6L4T - chains 7 and 8 of the 10 polymer chains in the assembly; structure by electron microscopy, 2.60 A resolution.

== Chain 7 ==
Molecule: Fucoxanthin chlorophyll a/c-binding protein Lhcr10
Organism: Chaetoceros gracilis
Sequence (296 residues; numbered 1 to 296; the number before each row is that of its first residue):
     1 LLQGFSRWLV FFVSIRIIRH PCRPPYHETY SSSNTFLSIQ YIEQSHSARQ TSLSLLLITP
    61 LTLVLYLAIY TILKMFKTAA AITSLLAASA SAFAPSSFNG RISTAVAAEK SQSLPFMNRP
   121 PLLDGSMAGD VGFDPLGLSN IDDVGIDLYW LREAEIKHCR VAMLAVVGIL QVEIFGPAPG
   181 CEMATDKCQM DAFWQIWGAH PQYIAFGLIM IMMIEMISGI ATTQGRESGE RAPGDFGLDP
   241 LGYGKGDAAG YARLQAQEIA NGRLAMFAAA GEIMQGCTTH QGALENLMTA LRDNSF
Not modelled in the structure: 1-108
Ion coordination: chlorophyll a Mg (8 sites), coordinated by Ser-113, Glu-155, His-158, Pro-179, Glu-215, Glu-258, Asn-261, Gln-275
Small-molecule neighbours:
  - Fucoxanthin (A86; (3S,3'S,5R,5'R,6S,6'R,8'R)-3,5'-dihydroxy-8-oxo-6',7'-didehydro-5,5',6,6',7,8-hexahydro-5,6-epoxy-beta,beta-caroten-3'- yl acetate), molecule 1: Phe-133, Asp-134, Pro-135, Leu-136, Gly-137, Leu-138, His-158, Val-161, Ala-162, Ala-165, Gly-168, Ile-169, Val-172, Gln-189, Met-190, Ala-192, Phe-193, Met-266, Phe-267, Ala-269, Ala-270, Ile-273
  - Fucoxanthin (A86), molecule 2: Gln-171, Phe-175, Arg-253
  - Fucoxanthin (A86), molecule 3: Ala-260, Arg-263, Leu-264, Phe-267, Met-274, Thr-278
  - chlorophyll a (CLA), molecule 1: Gln-112, Ser-113, Leu-114, Pro-115, Phe-116, Val-131, Phe-133
  - chlorophyll a (CLA), molecule 2: Leu-123, Met-127, Gly-129, Asp-130, Val-131, Gly-132, Phe-133, Asp-134, Leu-138, Ser-139, Leu-148, Leu-151, Arg-152, Ala-154, Glu-155, His-158, Arg-263, Met-266, Phe-267
  - chlorophyll a (CLA), molecule 3: Leu-136, Leu-138, Ile-141, Ile-146, Trp-150, Leu-151, Ala-154, His-158, Ala-270, Ile-273
  - chlorophyll a (CLA), molecule 4: Trp-150, Glu-153, Ala-154, Lys-157, His-158, Val-161, Leu-208, Ile-211, Met-212, Glu-215, Met-216, Gly-219, Ala-270, Ile-273, Met-274
  - chlorophyll a (CLA), molecule 5: Arg-160, Met-163, Leu-164, Val-167, Gly-234, Asp-235, Phe-236, Gly-237, Leu-238, Asp-239, Tyr-243, Tyr-251, Leu-254, Gln-255, Gln-257, Glu-258, Asn-261
  - chlorophyll a (CLA), molecule 6: Val-161, Leu-164, Ala-165, Val-167, Gly-168, Gln-171, Val-172, Gly-176, Pro-177, Ala-178, Cys-181, Ala-184, Gln-189, Ala-192, Phe-193, Ile-196, Tyr-203, Ile-204, Phe-206, Gly-207, Met-210, Ile-211, Ile-214, Phe-236
  - chlorophyll a (CLA), molecule 7: Val-167, Tyr-243, Arg-253, Leu-254, Gln-257, Asn-261, Leu-264
  - chlorophyll a (CLA), molecule 8: Ala-178, Pro-179, Gly-180, Cys-181, Glu-182, His-200, Tyr-203
  - chlorophyll a (CLA), molecule 9: Ile-209, Met-212, Met-213
  - chlorophyll a (CLA), molecule 10: Leu-264, Phe-267, Ala-268, Ala-270, Gly-271, Met-274, Gln-275, Thr-278, Thr-279, Asn-286, Leu-287, Thr-289, Ala-290, Phe-296
  - chlorophyll a (CLA), molecule 11: Leu-287, Met-288, Leu-291
  - Diadinoxanthin (DD6; (3S,3'R,5R,6S,7cis)-7',8'-didehydro-5,6-dihydro-5,6-epoxy-beta,beta-carotene-3,3'-diol), molecule 1: Trp-150, Met-190, Phe-193, Trp-194, Met-216, Gly-219, Ile-220, Thr-223, Ile-273, Cys-277
  - Diadinoxanthin (DD6), molecule 2: Lys-157, Arg-160, Val-161, Leu-164, Gln-171, Phe-175, Pro-177, Ala-178, Pro-179, Ile-211, Ile-214, Glu-215, Phe-236
  - Diadinoxanthin (DD6), molecule 3: Met-163, Leu-164, Val-166, Val-167, Leu-170, Leu-238, Pro-240, Leu-241, Tyr-243, Asn-261, Leu-264, Ala-265, Ala-268, Glu-272, Gln-275, Ala-283, Asn-286, Leu-287
  - Diadinoxanthin (DD6), molecule 4: Trp-197, Pro-201, Gln-202, Ala-205, Phe-206, Ile-209
  - Diadinoxanthin (DD6), molecule 5: Ile-209, Met-210, Met-213
  - Chlorophyll c1 (KC1), molecule 1: Ile-214, Ile-217, Phe-236, Gly-237, Leu-238
  - Chlorophyll c1 (KC1), molecule 2: Arg-253, Ala-256, Gln-257, Ala-260, Asn-261, Leu-264
  - Chlorophyll c1 (KC1), molecule 3: Ala-290, Leu-291, Asn-294, Phe-296

== Chain 8 ==
Molecule: Fucoxanthin chlorophyll a/c-binding protein Lhcr4
Organism: Chaetoceros gracilis
Sequence (270 residues; row label = number of the first residue in the row):
     1 LRSIHHLIAS HRRLFKFIRH YTINKMKSAL IATALLAGSA AAFTSNAGSQ STSALKAMPE
    61 RLWDSMVDKT ERSKAVPFLP RAVNLDGSLP GDVGFDPFYL SSIPKDFSGF IQPPQWEEKG
   121 IPTLYWMREA ELKHCRVAML AWFGWLATDG AFGVTLRFPG EIYSVENIPT AYEAHNALVS
   181 QGSMGFLLLA VGFIEFCTGA VLVEVAKGAS DREAGDFKLD PLSFLKGKSE EEIKRMKTRE
   241 IANGRLAMLA FGGVATQTAL EGGNHAFPYF
Not modelled in the structure: 1-57
Ion coordination: chlorophyll a Mg (6 sites), coordinated by Ala-75, Glu-131, His-134, Glu-195, Glu-240, Gln-257; Chlorophyll c1 Mg site 1 near Ile-111 (its only coordinating residue here); Chlorophyll c1 Mg site 2 near His-175 (its only coordinating residue here); Chlorophyll c1 Mg site 3 near Asn-243 (its only coordinating residue here)
Small-molecule neighbours:
  - Fucoxanthin (A86; (3S,3'S,5R,5'R,6S,6'R,8'R)-3,5'-dihydroxy-8-oxo-6',7'-didehydro-5,5',6,6',7,8-hexahydro-5,6-epoxy-beta,beta-caroten-3'- yl acetate), molecule 1: Phe-95, Trp-145, Tyr-172, Glu-173, Ala-174, His-175, Asn-176, Leu-249, Phe-251, Gly-252, Ala-255, Thr-256
  - Fucoxanthin (A86), molecule 2: Phe-98, Lys-105, Asp-106, Phe-107, Gly-109, Phe-110, Pro-113, Pro-114
  - Fucoxanthin (A86), molecule 3: Met-139, Trp-142, Phe-143, Leu-219, Pro-221, Leu-222, Phe-224, Asn-243, Leu-246, Ala-247, Ala-250, Gly-253, Val-254, Gln-257, Phe-267, Pro-268, Tyr-269, Phe-270
  - Fucoxanthin (A86), molecule 4: Phe-143, Ala-147, Phe-152, Val-154, Leu-156
  - Fucoxanthin (A86), molecule 5: Ala-151, Phe-152, Gly-153
  - Fucoxanthin (A86), molecule 6: Gly-182, Gly-185, Phe-186, Leu-189
  - Fucoxanthin (A86), molecule 7: Ala-242, Arg-245, Leu-246, Leu-249, Leu-260
  - chlorophyll a (CLA), molecule 1: Lys-74, Ala-75, Val-76, Pro-77, Phe-78, Val-93, Phe-95, Pro-97
  - chlorophyll a (CLA), molecule 2: Leu-85, Leu-89, Gly-91, Asp-92, Val-93, Gly-94, Phe-95, Asp-96, Leu-100, Ser-101, Leu-124, Met-127, Arg-128, Ala-130, Glu-131, His-134, Arg-245, Met-248, Leu-249
  - chlorophyll a (CLA), molecule 3: Phe-107, Phe-110, Trp-126, Met-127, Ala-130, His-134
  - chlorophyll a (CLA), molecule 4: Phe-110, Ile-111, Trp-126, Glu-129, Ala-130, Lys-133, His-134, Val-137, Leu-188, Val-191, Gly-192, Glu-195, Phe-196, Gly-199, Leu-202
  - chlorophyll a (CLA), molecule 5: Arg-136, Met-139, Leu-140, Phe-143, Gly-215, Asp-216, Phe-217, Lys-218, Leu-219, Asp-220, Phe-224, Leu-225, Met-236, Lys-237, Arg-239, Glu-240, Asn-243
  - chlorophyll a (CLA), molecule 6: Val-137, Leu-140, Ala-141, Phe-143, Gly-144, Ala-147, Thr-148, Leu-156, Arg-157, Phe-158, Tyr-163, Ile-168, Ala-174, Leu-178, Ser-183, Met-184, Phe-186, Leu-187, Ala-190, Ile-194, Thr-198, Phe-217
  - chlorophyll a (CLA), molecule 7: Leu-188, Leu-189, Gly-192, Phe-193, Phe-196
  - chlorophyll a (CLA), molecule 8: Phe-193, Cys-197, Thr-198, Phe-217, Lys-218, Leu-219
  - chlorophyll a (CLA), molecule 9: Leu-246, Leu-249, Ala-250, Gly-252, Gly-253, Thr-256, Gln-257, Leu-260, Tyr-269, Phe-270
  - Diadinoxanthin (DD6; (3S,3'R,5R,6S,7cis)-7',8'-didehydro-5,6-dihydro-5,6-epoxy-beta,beta-carotene-3,3'-diol), molecule 1: Phe-95, Asp-96, Pro-97, Phe-98, Tyr-99, Leu-100, His-134, Val-137, Ala-138, Ala-141, Trp-145, Ala-171, Ala-174, His-175, Met-184, Met-248, Leu-249, Phe-251
  - Diadinoxanthin (DD6), molecule 2: Lys-133, Arg-136, Val-137, Leu-140, Val-154, Leu-156, Arg-157, Phe-158, Pro-159, Val-191, Ile-194, Glu-195, Phe-217
  - Chlorophyll c1 (KC1), molecule 1: Met-58, Pro-59, Glu-60, Arg-61, Leu-62
  - Chlorophyll c1 (KC1), molecule 2: Arg-61, Leu-62, Trp-63, Met-66, Val-67, Phe-98, Tyr-99, Leu-100, Ile-103, Lys-105, Phe-107
  - Chlorophyll c1 (KC1), molecule 3: Phe-110, Ile-111, Gln-112, Pro-113, Trp-116, Glu-195, Phe-196, Gly-199, Ala-200, Val-203
  - Chlorophyll c1 (KC1), molecule 4: Trp-142, Phe-143, Met-236, Arg-239, Asn-243, Leu-246
  - Chlorophyll c1 (KC1), molecule 5: Phe-158, Pro-159, Tyr-163
  - Chlorophyll c1 (KC1), molecule 6: Tyr-172, Thr-256, Ala-259, Leu-260
  - Chlorophyll c1 (KC1), molecule 7: His-175, Asn-176, Val-179, Met-184, Gly-185, Leu-187, Leu-188, Phe-251
  - Chlorophyll c1 (KC1), molecule 8: Arg-235, Thr-238, Arg-239, Ala-242, Asn-243, Leu-246

== How chain 7 and chain 8 interact ==
Pairs across the interface (22):
  Lys-110(7) / Ser-210(8)
  Lys-110(7) / Asp-211(8)  salt bridge
  Pro-115(7) / Lys-218(8)  hydrogen bond (backbone-side chain)
  Phe-116(7) / Cys-197(8)
  Phe-116(7) / Thr-198(8)
  Phe-116(7) / Val-201(8)
  Phe-116(7) / Phe-217(8)  hydrophobic
  Met-117(7) / Cys-197(8)
  Met-117(7) / Val-201(8)  hydrophobic
  Met-117(7) / Glu-204(8)
  Asn-118(7) / Glu-204(8)  hydrogen bond (backbone-side chain)
  Asn-118(7) / Ala-209(8)  hydrogen bond (side chain-backbone)
  Asn-118(7) / Ser-210(8)
  Phe-133(7) / Cys-197(8)  hydrophobic
  Pro-135(7) / Cys-197(8)
  Pro-135(7) / Ala-200(8)
  Leu-136(7) / Phe-196(8)  hydrophobic
  Asp-293(7) / Pro-159(8)
  Asp-293(7) / Gly-160(8)
  Asn-294(7) / Pro-159(8)
  Asn-294(7) / Gly-160(8)
  Ser-295(7) / Pro-159(8)
Interface residues without a listed pair, chain 7 (13 interface residues in all): Leu-114, Phe-296
Interface residues without a listed pair, chain 8 (16 interface residues in all): Glu-161, Arg-212, Asp-216

== Overview ==
13 residues of chain 7 face 16 of chain 8 across their interface; the contacts include 3 hydrogen bonds and 1
salt bridge. Polar contacts include Lys-110(7)/Asp-211(8), Pro-115(7)/Lys-218(8) and Asn-118(7)/Glu-204(8).
Here chain 7 is Fucoxanthin chlorophyll a/c-binding protein Lhcr10 and chain 8 is Fucoxanthin chlorophyll
a/c-binding protein Lhcr4, both from Chaetoceros gracilis. Entry 6L4T (Structure of the peripheral FCPI from
diatom) was determined by electron microscopy, deposited together with 6L4U.
